Entry 5E8D (X-ray diffraction, 2.50 A resolution); this record covers chains A and H of the 3 polymer chains in the assembly.

# Chain A
Protein: Proepiregulin
From: Homo sapiens
UniProt: O14944 (EREG_HUMAN); residues -24 to 46 here correspond to UniProt positions 38-108 (UniProt number = residue number + 62)
Amino-acid sequence (75 residues; each row starts with the number of its first residue; numbers below 1 keep their minus sign (Gly-28 is residue -28)):
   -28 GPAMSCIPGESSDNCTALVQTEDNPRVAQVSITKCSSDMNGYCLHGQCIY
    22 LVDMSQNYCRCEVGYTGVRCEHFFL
Unresolved in the structure: -28 to 2, 46
Sequence notes: expression tag (-28 to -25)
UniProt features mapped onto this chain:
  - glycosylation: Asn-15 (N-linked (GlcNAc...) asparagine)
Cystine bridges: Cys6-Cys19, Cys14-Cys30, Cys32-Cys41
Reported in the primary citation:
  - specificity-determining residues: Ser26 to Tyr29

# Chain H
Protein: anti-human epiregulin antibody 9E5 Fab heavy chain
From: Mus musculus
Notes: antibody fragment or engineered binder
Amino-acid sequence (220 residues; row label = number of the first residue in the row):
     1 EVQLQQSGAELVKPGASVKLSCTASGFNIKDTYMHWVKQRPEQGLEWIGR
    51 IDPLNDKTKYDPKFQGKATITADTSSNSAYLQLSSLTSEDTAVYYCSRGG
   101 GDPVFVYWGQGTLVTVSAAKTTPPSVYPLAPGSAAQTNSMVTLGCLVKGY
   151 FPEPVTVTWNSGSLSSGVHTFPAVLQSDLYTLSSSVTVPSSTWPSETVTC
   201 NVAHPASSTKVDKKIVPRDC
Unresolved in the structure: 134-136, 220
Cystine bridges: Cys22-Cys96, Cys145-Cys200
Reported in the primary citation:
  - conformationally variable residues (loop rearrangement): Arg98 to Pro103

# How chain A and chain H interact
Residue-residue contacts - 24 pairs, chain A then chain H:
  Asp9(A) - Arg50(H)  salt bridge
  Met10(A) - Pro103(H)
  Asn11(A) - Tyr33(H)
  Gly12(A) - Tyr33(H)
  Tyr13(A) - Asp31(H)
  Tyr13(A) - Tyr33(H)
  Tyr13(A) - Gly100(H)
  Tyr13(A) - Gly101(H)  hydrogen bond (side chain-backbone)
  Tyr21(A) - Pro103(H)  hydrophobic
  Ser26(A) - Pro103(H)
  Gln27(A) - Gly101(H)  hydrogen bond (side chain-backbone)
  Gln27(A) - Asp102(H)  hydrogen bond
  Gln27(A) - Pro103(H)
  Asn28(A) - Gly100(H)  hydrogen bond (side chain-backbone)
  Asn28(A) - Gly101(H)  hydrogen bond (backbone-backbone)
  Asn28(A) - Asp102(H)
  Asn28(A) - Pro103(H)
  Val39(A) - Asp31(H)
  Arg40(A) - Lys30(H)  hydrogen bond (side chain-backbone)
  Arg40(A) - Asp31(H)
  Arg40(A) - Tyr33(H)
  Arg40(A) - Asp52(H)  salt bridge
  Arg40(A) - Leu54(H)
  Glu42(A) - Asp31(H)
Interface residues without a listed pair, chain A (13 interface residues in all): Leu15
Interface residues without a listed pair, chain H (11 interface residues in all): Thr32
The authors on this interface:
  - specific contacts: Arg40(A)-Asp52(H)
  - epitope / paratope residues, chain A: Ser26(A)

# In short
13 residues of chain A face 11 of chain H across their interface; the contacts include 6 hydrogen bonds and 2
salt bridges. Polar pairs include Asp9(A)-Arg50(H), Arg40(A)-Asp52(H) and Tyr13(A)-Gly101(H). The paper
describes a contact between Arg40(A) and Asp52(H). From the paper: the epitope/paratope residue Ser26(A); the
specificity determinant Ser26(A).
Chain A is Proepiregulin (Homo sapiens) and chain H is anti-human epiregulin antibody 9E5 Fab heavy chain (Mus
musculus); the structure, Crystal structure of human epiregulin in complex with the Fab fragment of murine
monoclonal antibody 9E5, was determined by X-ray diffraction, deposited together with 5AZ2.
